Entry 8RCD (electron microscopy, 3.20 A resolution); this record covers chains B and I of the 9 polymer chains in the assembly.

Chain B:
Name: DNA repair protein RAD51 homolog 1
Organism: Homo sapiens
UniProtKB: Q06609 (RAD51_HUMAN); residue numbers follow UniProt; this construct covers 1-339
Amino-acid sequence (339 residues; row label = number of the first residue in the row):
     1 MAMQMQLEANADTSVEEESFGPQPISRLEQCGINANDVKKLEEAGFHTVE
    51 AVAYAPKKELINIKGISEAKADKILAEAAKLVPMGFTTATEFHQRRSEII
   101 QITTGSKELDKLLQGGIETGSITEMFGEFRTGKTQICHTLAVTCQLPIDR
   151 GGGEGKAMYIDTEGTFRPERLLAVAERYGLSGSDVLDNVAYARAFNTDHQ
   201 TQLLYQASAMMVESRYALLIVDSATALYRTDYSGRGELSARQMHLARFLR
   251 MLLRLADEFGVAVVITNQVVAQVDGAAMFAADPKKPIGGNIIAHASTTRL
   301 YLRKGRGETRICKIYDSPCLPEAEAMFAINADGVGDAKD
Unresolved in the structure: 1-20, 274-282
Ion coordination: Ca2+ site 1: Thr134, Glu163 (together with ATP); Ca2+ site 2: Ala293, Ser296, Asp316 (together with ATP)
Residues lining bound ligands:
  - ATP (adenosine-5'-triphosphate), molecule 1: Glu128, Phe129, Arg130, Thr131, Gly132, Lys133, Thr134, Gln135, Glu163, Arg170, Arg310, Ile329, Asn330, Ala331
  - ATP, molecule 2: Ala293, His294, Ser296, Asp316, Ser317, Pro318, Cys319, Leu320, Pro321, Glu322
From the paper describing this entry:
  - binding site for the 23-nt DNA strand (chain I): Val273

Chain I:
Molecule: 23-nt DNA strand
Sequence (23 nucleotides; row label = number of the first residue in the row):
     1 GGXATXCAXTGXTAXACXTGXGC
Modified positions: 3DR (1',2'-dideoxyribofuranose-5'-phosphate) at position 3, 3DR (1',2'-dideoxyribofuranose-5'-phosphate) at position 6, 3DR (1',2'-dideoxyribofuranose-5'-phosphate) at position 9, 3DR (1',2'-dideoxyribofuranose-5'-phosphate) at position 12, 3DR (1',2'-dideoxyribofuranose-5'-phosphate) at position 15, 3DR (1',2'-dideoxyribofuranose-5'-phosphate) at position 18, 3DR (1',2'-dideoxyribofuranose-5'-phosphate) at position 21

Interface between chain B and chain I:
Pairs across the interface (19):
  Arg229(B) - 3DR_21(I)  salt bridge to the phosphate
  Leu238(B) - DT19(I)  base contact
  Ser239(B) - 3DR_18(I)  sugar contact
  Arg241(B) - DT19(I)  hydrogen bond to the phosphate
  Arg241(B) - DG20(I)  salt bridge to the phosphate
  Gln242(B) - 3DR_18(I)  phosphate contact
  Gln242(B) - DT19(I)  hydrogen bond to the phosphate
  Val270(B) - 3DR_21(I)  phosphate contact
  Val270(B) - DG22(I)  phosphate contact
  Ala271(B) - DG22(I)  hydrogen bond to the phosphate
  Val273(B) - DG22(I)  base contact
  Lys285(B) - DG20(I)  hydrogen bond to the base
  Ile287(B) - DG20(I)  phosphate contact
  Gly288(B) - DT19(I)  phosphate contact
  Gly288(B) - DG20(I)  hydrogen bond to the phosphate
  Gly289(B) - DT19(I)  phosphate contact
  Gly289(B) - DG20(I)  phosphate contact
  Asn290(B) - DT19(I)  hydrogen bond to the phosphate
  Ile291(B) - DT19(I)  phosphate contact
Also at the interface, not in a pair above, chain B (16 interface residues in all): Gln272, Pro286

Summary:
Chain B and chain I form an interface of 16 and 5 residues respectively; the contacts include 6 hydrogen bonds
and 2 salt bridges. Polar pairs include Lys285(B)-DG20(I), Arg241(B)-DT19(I) and Gln242(B)-DT19(I). Chain B
binds ATP. The paper reports a binding site for the 23-nt DNA strand (chain I) at Val273(B).
Chain B is DNA repair protein RAD51 homolog 1 (Homo sapiens) and chain I is a 23-nt DNA strand; the structure,
RAD51 nucleoprotein filament on abasic single-stranded DNA, was determined by electron microscopy, deposited
together with 8RCF.
